Entry 8C1Z (electron microscopy, 3.80 A resolution); this record covers chains B and C of the 4 polymer chains in the assembly.

Chain B (and C):
Molecule: 5-hydroxytryptamine receptor 3A
From: Mus musculus
Notes: chain C of this document is another copy of the same molecule, construct and numbering; everything in this record applies to it too
UniProt: P23979 (5HT3A_MOUSE); the construct has insertions or renumbered stretches relative to UniProt, so the offset changes along the chain: 6-276 = UniProt 32-302; 278-462 = UniProt 303-487
Sequence (538 residues; row label = number of the first residue in the row; numbers below 1 keep their minus sign (Met-75 is residue -75)):
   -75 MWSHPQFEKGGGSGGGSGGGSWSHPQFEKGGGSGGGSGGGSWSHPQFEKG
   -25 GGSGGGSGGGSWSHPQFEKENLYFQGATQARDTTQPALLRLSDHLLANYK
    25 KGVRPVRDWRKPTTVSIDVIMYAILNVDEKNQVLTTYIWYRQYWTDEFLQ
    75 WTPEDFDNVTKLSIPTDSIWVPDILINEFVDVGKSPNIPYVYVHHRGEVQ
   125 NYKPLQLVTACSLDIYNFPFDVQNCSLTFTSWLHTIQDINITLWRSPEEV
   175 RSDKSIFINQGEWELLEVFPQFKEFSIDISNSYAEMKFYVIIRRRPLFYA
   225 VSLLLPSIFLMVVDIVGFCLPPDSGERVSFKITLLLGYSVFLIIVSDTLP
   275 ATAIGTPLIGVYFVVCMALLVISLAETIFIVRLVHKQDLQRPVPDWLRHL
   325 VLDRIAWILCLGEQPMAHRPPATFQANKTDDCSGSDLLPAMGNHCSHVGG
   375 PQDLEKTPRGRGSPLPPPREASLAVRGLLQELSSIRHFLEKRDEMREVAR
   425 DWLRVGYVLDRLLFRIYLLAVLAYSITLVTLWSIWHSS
Unresolved in the structure: -75 to 8, 334-420 (chain C: -75 to 7, 23-25, 95-97, 107-108, 334-419)
Construct notes: initiating methionine (-75); expression tag (-74 to 5); insertion (277); conflict Ser461 (Tyr486 in P23979)
Disulfide bonds: Cys135-Cys149
Reported in the primary citation:
  - post-translational modification sites: Asn82, Asn148, Asn164

How chain B and chain C interact:
Pairs across the interface (5; chain B residue first):
  Ser253(B) with Ser253(C), hydrogen bond
  Thr257(B) with Leu260(C)
  Leu260(B) with Thr257(C)
  Val264(B) with Val264(C), hydrophobic
  Ile268(B) with Ile268(C), hydrophobic

Summary:
The chain B/chain C interface involves 5 residues from each chain; the contacts include 1 hydrogen bond. The
hydrogen-bonded pair is Ser253(B)-Ser253(C). The paper reports modification sites Asn82(B), Asn148(B) and
Asn164(B).
Chain B and chain C are both 5-hydroxytryptamine receptor 3A (Mus musculus); the structure, Tetrameric 5-HT3aR
in Salipro (apo state, symmetric), was determined by electron microscopy, deposited together with 8C1W, 8C20
and 8C21.
